Entry 6KFC (X-ray diffraction, 2.10 A resolution); this record covers chain A.

Chain A:
Name: Hydroxynitrile lyase
From: Chamberlinius hualienensis
Reference sequence: A0A0H5BR52 (A0A0H5BR52_9MYRI); residues 1-162 here correspond to UniProt positions 22-183 (UniProt number = residue number + 21)
Sequence (162 residues; row label = number of the first residue in the row):
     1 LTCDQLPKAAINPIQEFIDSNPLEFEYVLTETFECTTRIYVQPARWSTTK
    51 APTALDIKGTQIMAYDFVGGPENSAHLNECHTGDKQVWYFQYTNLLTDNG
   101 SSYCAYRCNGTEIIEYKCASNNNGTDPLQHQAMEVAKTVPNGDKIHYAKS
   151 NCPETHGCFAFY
Disulfides: C3-C108, C35-C152, C80-C158, C104-C118
Covalently attached groups: N-acetylglucosamine (NAG) linked to N109; glycan linked to N123
Residues lining bound ligands: cyanide ion (CYN): R38, Y40, F67, A75, L77, F90
Reported in the primary citation:
  - binding site for cyanide ion: R38, Y40
  - catalytic residues: R38, D56, K117 (proposed by the authors, not directly observed)
  - catalytic residues: Y103
  - mutagenesis - R38A: abolished catalytic activity on (R)-MAN
  - mutagenesis - Y103F (150-fold): decreased catalytic activity
  - mutagenesis - Y103F: unchanged binding to benzaldehyde
  - mutagenesis - Y40F, D56E, Y103F, K117R: increased binding to (R)-MAN
  - mutagenesis - K117R: decreased binding to benzaldehyde
  - mutagenesis - Y40F, K117R: decreased catalytic activity on benzaldehyde
  - mutagenesis - Y40F, D56E: decreased catalytic activity on (R)-MAN
  - mutagenesis - Y40A, D56A, Y103A, K117A: abolished expression

Overview:
Bound to chain A: cyanide ion. Covalently linked N-acetylglucosamine: at N109 and N123. The paper reports
catalytic residues R38, D56 and K117 among others; Y40F, D56E and Y103F, among others, increase binding to
(R)-MAN; 9 substitutions were tested in all.
Chain A is Hydroxynitrile lyase (Chamberlinius hualienensis); the structure, Hydroxynitrile lyase from the
millipede, Chamberlinius hualienensis, complexed with cyanide ion, was determined by X-ray diffraction,
deposited together with 6KFA, 6KFB, 6KFD and 6JHC.
